4QWF - chains C and D of the 28 polymer chains in the assembly; structure by X-ray diffraction, 3.00 A resolution.

Chain C:
Name: Proteasome subunit alpha type-4
Organism: Saccharomyces cerevisiae
UniProtKB: P40303 (PSA4_YEAST); residues -1 to 252 here correspond to UniProt positions 1-254 (UniProt number = residue number + 2)
Sequence (254 residues; numbered -1 to 252; the number before each row is that of its first residue; numbers below 1 keep their minus sign (Met-1 is residue -1)):
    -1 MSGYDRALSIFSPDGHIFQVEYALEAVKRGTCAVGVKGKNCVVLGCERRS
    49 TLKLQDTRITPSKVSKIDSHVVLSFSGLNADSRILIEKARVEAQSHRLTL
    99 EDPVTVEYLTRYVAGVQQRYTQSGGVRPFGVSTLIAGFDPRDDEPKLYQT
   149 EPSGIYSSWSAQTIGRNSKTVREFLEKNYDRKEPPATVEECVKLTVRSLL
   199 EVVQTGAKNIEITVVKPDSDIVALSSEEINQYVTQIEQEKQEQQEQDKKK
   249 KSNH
Not modelled in the structure: -1 to 0, 241-252

Chain D:
Name: Proteasome subunit alpha type-5
Organism: Saccharomyces cerevisiae
UniProtKB: P32379 (PSA5_YEAST); residues -7 to 252 here correspond to UniProt positions 1-260 (UniProt number = residue number + 8)
Sequence (260 residues; numbered -7 to 252; the number before each row is that of its first residue; numbers below 1 keep their minus sign (Met-7 is residue -7)):
    -7 MFLTRSEYDRGVSTFSPEGRLFQVEYSLEAIKLGSTAIGIATKEGVVLGV
    43 EKRATSPLLESDSIEKIVEIDRHIGCAMSGLTADARSMIEHARTAAVTHN
    93 LYYDEDINVESLTQSVCDLALRFGEGASGEERLMSRPFGVALLIAGHDAD
   143 DGYQLFHAEPSGTFYRYNAKAIGSGSEGAQAELLNEWHSSLTLKEAELLV
   193 LKILKQVMEEKLDENNAQLSCITKQDGFKIYDNEKTAELIKELKEKEAAE
   243 SPEEADVEMS
Not modelled in the structure: -7 to 0, 118-124, 243-252

Interface between chain C and chain D:
Contacting residue pairs (61; chain C residue first):
  Asp3(C) - Glu117(D)
  Ala5(C) - Val4(D)  hydrophobic
  Ala5(C) - Glu117(D)
  Ala5(C) - Ser127(D)
  Ser7(C) - Ser127(D)
  Ser7(C) - Arg128(D)
  Ile8(C) - Asp1(D)
  Ile8(C) - Gln15(D)
  Phe9(C) - Gln15(D)  hydrogen bond (backbone-side chain)
  Phe9(C) - Tyr18(D)  hydrophobic
  Phe9(C) - Ser19(D)
  Phe9(C) - Leu73(D)  hydrophobic
  Phe9(C) - Arg128(D)
  Phe9(C) - Pro129(D)
  Phe9(C) - Gly131(D)
  Ser10(C) - Tyr18(D)
  Pro11(C) - Tyr18(D)  hydrophobic
  Pro11(C) - Glu21(D)
  Gly13(C) - Tyr18(D)
  Gly13(C) - Glu21(D)
  Gly13(C) - Ala22(D)
  His14(C) - Leu25(D)
  Ile15(C) - Leu73(D)  hydrophobic
  Ile15(C) - Arg128(D)
  Lys35(C) - Glu52(D)  salt bridge
  Gln116(C) - Ala75(D)
  Gln116(C) - Asp76(D)
  Gln116(C) - Arg128(D)
  Thr119(C) - Arg128(D)  hydrogen bond (backbone-side chain)
  Gln120(C) - Met126(D)
  Gln120(C) - Ser127(D)  hydrogen bond (backbone-backbone)
  Gln120(C) - Arg128(D)
  Gln120(C) - Phe130(D)
  Ser121(C) - Ser127(D)
  Gly122(C) - Ser127(D)
  Ser151(C) - Ala75(D)
  Gly152(C) - Ala75(D)
  Ile153(C) - Thr74(D)
  Ile153(C) - Ala75(D)
  Ser155(C) - Leu51(D)
  Ser155(C) - Ser55(D)
  Ser156(C) - Leu51(D)
  Ser156(C) - Glu52(D)  hydrogen bond
  Ser156(C) - Ser55(D)  hydrogen bond (backbone-side chain)
  Trp157(C) - Thr47(D)
  Trp157(C) - Ser48(D)
  Trp157(C) - Leu50(D)
  Trp157(C) - Leu51(D)
  Trp157(C) - Glu52(D)
  Ser158(C) - Leu50(D)  hydrogen bond (backbone-backbone)
  Ser158(C) - Glu52(D)  hydrogen bond
  Ala159(C) - Leu50(D)
  Leu173(C) - Leu50(D)  hydrophobic
  Glu174(C) - Ser48(D)  hydrogen bond
  Glu174(C) - Pro49(D)
  Glu174(C) - Leu50(D)
  Tyr177(C) - Leu50(D)  hydrophobic
  Arg179(C) - Pro49(D)  hydrogen bond (side chain-backbone)
  Arg179(C) - Leu50(D)
  Arg179(C) - Leu51(D)  hydrogen bond (side chain-backbone)
  Arg179(C) - Glu52(D)
Other interface residues (no listed pair), chain C (31 interface residues in all): Arg4, Asp12, Arg170
Other interface residues (no listed pair), chain D (27 interface residues in all): Ser79

In short:
31 residues of chain C face 27 of chain D across their interface; the contacts include 10 hydrogen bonds and 1
salt bridge. Among the polar pairs are Lys35(C)-Glu52(D), Phe9(C)-Gln15(D) and Thr119(C)-Arg128(D).
Here chain C is Proteasome subunit alpha type-4 and chain D is Proteasome subunit alpha type-5, both from
Saccharomyces cerevisiae. Entry 4QWF (yCP beta5-M45I mutant in complex with carfilzomib) was determined by
X-ray diffraction, deposited together with 4QUX, 4QUY, 4QV0, 4QV1, 4QV3, 4QV4 and 42 further entries.
